Entry 7UXP (X-ray diffraction, 2.62 A resolution); this record covers chains A and C.

== Chain A ==
Name: Programmed cell death 1 ligand 1
Organism: Homo sapiens
Reference sequence: Q9NZQ7 (PD1L1_HUMAN); residue numbers follow UniProt; this construct covers 18-134
Amino-acid sequence (129 residues; row label = number of the first residue in the row):
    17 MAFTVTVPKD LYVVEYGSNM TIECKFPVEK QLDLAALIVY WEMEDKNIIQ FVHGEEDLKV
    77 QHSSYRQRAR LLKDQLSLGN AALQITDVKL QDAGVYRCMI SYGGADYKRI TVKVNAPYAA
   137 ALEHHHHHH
Not modelled in the structure: 17, 132-145
Cystine bridges: Cys40-Cys114
Construct notes: initiating methionine (17); expression tag (135-145)
Swiss-Prot annotation at these positions:
  - glycosylation: Asn35 (N-linked (GlcNAc...) asparagine)

== Chain C ==
Name: FP28132
Amino-acid sequence (18 residues; numbered 0 to 17; the number before each row is that of its first residue; numbering starts at 0):
     0 XDPALWQCVF AARSCYEE
Covalent attachments: N,N'-(1,4-phenylene)diacetamide (WHL) linked to Cys7, Cys14
Modified positions: ACE (acetyl group) at position 0

== Chain A / chain C interface ==
Contacting residue pairs (25):
  Ile54(A) - Pro2(C)  hydrophobic
  Tyr56(A) - Trp5(C)  hydrophobic
  Tyr56(A) - Gln6(C)  hydrogen bond (side chain-backbone)
  Tyr56(A) - Phe9(C)  hydrophobic
  Trp57(A) - Phe9(C)
  Glu58(A) - Phe9(C)
  Glu58(A) - Arg12(C)  salt bridge
  Asp61(A) - Arg12(C)
  Lys62(A) - Arg12(C)
  Asn63(A) - Phe9(C)  hydrogen bond (side chain-backbone)
  Asn63(A) - Arg12(C)  hydrogen bond
  Asn63(A) - Ser13(C)
  Ile65(A) - Phe9(C)
  Gln66(A) - Gln6(C)  hydrogen bond
  Gln66(A) - Phe9(C)
  Lys75(A) - Ser13(C)  hydrogen bond (backbone-side chain)
  Val76(A) - Ser13(C)
  His78(A) - Glu16(C)  salt bridge
  Arg113(A) - Trp5(C)
  Met115(A) - Trp5(C)  hydrophobic
  Met115(A) - Phe9(C)  hydrophobic
  Ile116(A) - Trp5(C)
  Ser117(A) - Pro2(C)
  Ala121(A) - ACE_0(C)
  Asp122(A) - Trp5(C)
Also at the interface, not in a pair above, chain A (22 interface residues in all): Glu60, Ile64, Arg82, Tyr123
Also at the interface, not in a pair above, chain C (10 interface residues in all): Val8, Glu17

== Summary ==
22 residues of chain A face 10 of chain C across their interface, with 5 hydrogen bonds and 2 salt bridges.
Polar pairs include Glu58(A)-Arg12(C), His78(A)-Glu16(C) and Tyr56(A)-Gln6(C). Covalently linked
N,N'-(1,4-phenylene)diacetamide: at Cys7(C).
Here chain A is Programmed cell death 1 ligand 1 (Homo sapiens) and chain C is FP28132. Entry 7UXP (Structure
of PDL1 in complex with FP28132, a Helicon Polypeptide) was determined by X-ray diffraction together with
7UWI, 7UWO, 7UX5, 7UXI, 7UXJ, 7UXK and 7 further entries from the same study.
